Entry 4DZ6 (X-ray diffraction, 2.20 A resolution); this record covers chains A and C of the 6 polymer chains in the assembly.

== Chain A (and C) ==
Name: Nucleoside diphosphate kinase
From: Borrelia burgdorferi
Notes: EC 2.7.4.6; fragment: nucleoside-diphosphate kinase; chain C of this document is another copy of the same molecule, construct and numbering; everything in this record applies to it too
Reference sequence: O51419 (NDK_BORBU); residues 3-169 here correspond to UniProt positions 1-167 (UniProt number = residue number - 2)
Sequence (190 residues; numbered -20 to 169; the number before each row is that of its first residue; numbers below 1 keep their minus sign (Met-20 is residue -20)):
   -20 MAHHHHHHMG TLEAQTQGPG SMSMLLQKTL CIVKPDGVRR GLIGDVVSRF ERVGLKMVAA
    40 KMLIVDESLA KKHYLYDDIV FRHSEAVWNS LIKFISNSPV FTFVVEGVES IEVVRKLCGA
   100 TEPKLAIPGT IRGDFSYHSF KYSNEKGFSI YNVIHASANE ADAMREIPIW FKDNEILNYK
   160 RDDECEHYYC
Unresolved in the structure: -20 to 1
Construct notes: expression tag (-20 to 2)
Cystine bridges: Cys164-Cys169
Ion coordination: oxido(dioxo)vanadium V: His134 (together with ADP)
Residues lining bound ligands:
  - ADP (adenosine-5'-diphosphate): Lys13, Tyr53, Arg61, His62, Val66, Leu70, Arg94, Thr100, Arg111, Phe119, Ser122, Phe127, Ser128, Ile129, Asn131, His134
  - oxido(dioxo)vanadium (VN4): Lys13, Tyr53, Arg94, Arg111, Ile133, His134, Ala135
Curated features (UniProtKB/Swiss-Prot):
  - active site: His134 (Pros-phosphohistidine intermediate)
  - binding site (ATP): Lys13, Arg94, Thr100, Arg111, Asn131

== Chain A / chain C interface ==
Pairs across the interface (55; chain A residue first):
  Ser2(A) - Tyr121(C)
  Ser2(A) - Glu124(C)  hydrogen bond
  Leu4(A) - Lys120(C)
  Leu4(A) - Tyr121(C)
  Leu4(A) - Glu124(C)
  Arg31(A) - Arg19(C)  hydrogen bond (backbone-side chain)
  Arg31(A) - Arg28(C)
  Arg31(A) - Asp113(C)  salt bridge
  Arg31(A) - Phe114(C)
  Val32(A) - Gly112(C)
  Val32(A) - Asp113(C)
  Val32(A) - Phe114(C)
  Val32(A) - Ser115(C)
  Val32(A) - Tyr116(C)
  Gly33(A) - Tyr116(C)
  Leu34(A) - Tyr116(C)  hydrophobic
  Gly86(A) - Tyr116(C)
  Val87(A) - Tyr116(C)  hydrogen bond (backbone-side chain)
  Val87(A) - Ser118(C)
  Val87(A) - Tyr121(C)  hydrophobic
  Glu88(A) - Lys103(C)  salt bridge
  Glu88(A) - Ser118(C)  hydrogen bond
  Glu88(A) - Lys120(C)
  Glu91(A) - Lys103(C)  salt bridge
  Glu91(A) - Leu104(C)
  Val92(A) - Lys103(C)
  Val92(A) - Tyr116(C)  hydrophobic
  Lys95(A) - Pro102(C)  hydrogen bond (side chain-backbone)
  Lys95(A) - Lys103(C)  hydrogen bond (side chain-backbone)
  Lys95(A) - Ala105(C)  hydrogen bond (side chain-backbone)
  Lys95(A) - Pro107(C)
  Leu96(A) - Pro107(C)  hydrophobic
  Gly108(A) - Pro107(C)
  Asp162(A) - Arg19(C)  salt bridge
  Cys164(A) - Tyr130(C)
  Glu165(A) - Asp15(C)
  Glu165(A) - Arg18(C)  salt bridge
  Glu165(A) - Arg19(C)
  Glu165(A) - His117(C)
  Glu165(A) - Tyr130(C)
  His166(A) - Arg19(C)
  His166(A) - Tyr116(C)
  His166(A) - His117(C)  hydrogen bond (backbone-side chain)
  His166(A) - Tyr121(C)
  Tyr167(A) - Tyr116(C)
  Tyr167(A) - Tyr121(C)  hydrogen bond (backbone-side chain)
  Tyr168(A) - His117(C)
  Tyr168(A) - Tyr121(C)  hydrophobic
  Tyr168(A) - Ser122(C)
  Tyr168(A) - Lys125(C)
  Tyr168(A) - Phe127(C)  hydrophobic
  Tyr168(A) - Ser128(C)  hydrogen bond (side chain-backbone)
  Tyr168(A) - Ile129(C)
  Tyr168(A) - Tyr130(C)  hydrophobic
  Cys169(A) - Phe127(C)
Also at the interface, not in a pair above, chain A (25 interface residues in all): Leu5, Glu85, Pro107, Thr109
Also at the interface, not in a pair above, chain C (26 interface residues in all): Gly108

== In short ==
25 residues of chain A and 26 residues of chain C are in contact; the contacts include 10 hydrogen bonds and 5
salt bridges. Polar pairs include Arg31(A)-Asp113(C), Glu88(A)-Lys103(C) and Glu91(A)-Lys103(C). Ligands of
chain A: ADP and oxido(dioxo)vanadium.
Both chains are Nucleoside diphosphate kinase (Borrelia burgdorferi). Entry 4DZ6 (Transition state mimic of
nucleoside-diphosphate kinase from borrelia burgdorferi with bound vanadate and adp) was determined by X-ray
diffraction together with 4DI6 from the same study.
